5ODV - chains A and R of the 48 polymer chains in the assembly; structure by electron microscopy, 4.00 A resolution.

# Chain A (and R)
Molecule: coat protein
Source organism: Watermelon mosaic virus
Notes: chain R of this document is another copy of the same molecule, construct and numbering; everything in this record applies to it too
UniProtKB: Q70J31 (Q70J31_9POTV); residues 3-283 here correspond to UniProt positions 11-291 (UniProt number = residue number + 8)
Amino-acid sequence (281 residues; row label = number of the first residue in the row):
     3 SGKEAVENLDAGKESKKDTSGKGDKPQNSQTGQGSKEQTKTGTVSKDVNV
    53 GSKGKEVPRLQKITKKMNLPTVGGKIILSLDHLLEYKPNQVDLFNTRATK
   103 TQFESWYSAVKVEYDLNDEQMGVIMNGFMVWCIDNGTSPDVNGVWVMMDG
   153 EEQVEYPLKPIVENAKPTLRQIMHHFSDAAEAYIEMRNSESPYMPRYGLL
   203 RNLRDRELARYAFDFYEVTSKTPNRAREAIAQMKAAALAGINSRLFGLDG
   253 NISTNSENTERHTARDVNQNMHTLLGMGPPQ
Unresolved in the structure: 3-59, 267-283
Reported in the primary citation:
  - binding site for the 5-nt RNA strand: Ser140, Arg172, Asp216, Lys236

# Interface between chain A and chain R
Residue-residue contacts (6):
  Glu259(A) with Arg227(R), salt bridge
  Thr261(A) with Glu230(R), hydrogen bond; Gln234(R)
  Glu262(A) with Gln234(R), hydrogen bond
  Arg263(A) with Gln234(R); Ala238(R)
Other interface residues (no listed pair), chain A (5 interface residues in all): Thr265
Other interface residues (no listed pair), chain R (5 interface residues in all): Ala237

# Summary
The chain A/chain R interface involves 5 residues from each chain, with 2 hydrogen bonds and 1 salt bridge.
Among the polar pairs are Glu259(A)-Arg227(R), Thr261(A)-Glu230(R) and Glu262(A)-Gln234(R). The paper reports
a binding site for the 5-nt RNA strand at Ser140(A), Arg172(A) and Asp216(A) among others.
Both chains are coat protein (Watermelon mosaic virus). Entry 5ODV (Structure of Watermelon mosaic virus
potyvirus) was determined by electron microscopy.
